PDB entry 7TEH | X-ray diffraction, 1.80 A resolution | chain A

Chain A:
Molecule: 3C-like proteinase
Organism: Severe acute respiratory syndrome coronavirus 2
Notes: EC 3.4.22.69
UniProtKB: P0DTD1 (R1AB_SARS2); residues 1-306 here correspond to UniProt positions 3264-3569 (UniProt number = residue number + 3263)
Amino-acid sequence (306 residues; row label = number of the first residue in the row):
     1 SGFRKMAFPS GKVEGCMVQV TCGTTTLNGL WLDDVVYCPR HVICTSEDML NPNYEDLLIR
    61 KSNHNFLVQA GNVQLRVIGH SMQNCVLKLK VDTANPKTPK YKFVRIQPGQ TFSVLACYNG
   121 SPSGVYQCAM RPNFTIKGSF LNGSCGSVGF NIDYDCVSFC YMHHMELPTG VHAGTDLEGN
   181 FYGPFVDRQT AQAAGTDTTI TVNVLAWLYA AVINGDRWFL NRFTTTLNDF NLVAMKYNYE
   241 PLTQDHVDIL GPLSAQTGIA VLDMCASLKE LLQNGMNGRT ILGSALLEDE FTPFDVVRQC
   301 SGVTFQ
Covalently attached groups: compound I1Z linked to Cys145
Small-molecule neighbours: I1Z ((1R,2S,5S)-3-[N-(tert-butylcarbamoyl)-3-methyl-L-valyl]-N-{(1Z,2S)-1-imino-3-[(3S)-2-oxopyrrolidin-3-yl]propan-2-yl}-6,6-dimethyl-3-azabicyclo[3.1.0]hexane-2-carboxamide): Ser1, His41, Met49, Phe140, Leu141, Asn142, Gly143, Ser144, His163, His164, Met165, Glu166, Leu167, Pro168, His172, Asp187, Arg188, Gln189, Thr190, Gln192
Swiss-Prot annotation at these positions:
  - active site: His41 (For 3CL-PRO activity), Cys145 (Nucleophile)
  - site: Gln306 (Cleavage)
  - cross-link (Glycyl lysine isopeptide (Lys-Gly)): Lys5 (interchain with G-Cter in ubiquitin), Lys90 (interchain with G-Cter in ubiquitin)
From the paper describing this entry:
  - binding site for I1Z: Cys145, His163, His164, Glu166
  - conformationally variable residues (helix shift, loop rearrangement): Ser46 to Asn51, Met165 to Gly170, Gln189 to Ala194
  - catalytic residues: His41, Gly143, Ser144, Cys145 (citing earlier work)

In short:
Covalently linked compound I1Z: at Cys145. Curated annotation (UniProt) lists active-site residues His41 and
Cys145. The paper reports catalytic residues His41, Gly143 and Ser144 among others; a binding site for I1Z at
Cys145, His163 and His164 among others.
Chain A is 3C-like proteinase (Severe acute respiratory syndrome coronavirus 2); the structure, Room
temperature X-ray structure of SARS-CoV-2 main protease (3CL Mpro) in complex with BBH-2, was determined by
X-ray diffraction together with 7TDU, 7TFR and 7SI9 from the same study.
